Entry 8W9D (electron microscopy, 3.90 A resolution); this record covers chains h and j of the 18 polymer chains in the assembly.

# Chain h
Molecule: Histone H2B type 1-K
Source organism: Homo sapiens
Reference sequence: O60814 (H2B1K_HUMAN); residues 0-125 here correspond to UniProt positions 1-126 (UniProt number = residue number + 1)
Sequence (126 residues; numbered 0 to 125; the number before each row is that of its first residue; numbering starts at 0):
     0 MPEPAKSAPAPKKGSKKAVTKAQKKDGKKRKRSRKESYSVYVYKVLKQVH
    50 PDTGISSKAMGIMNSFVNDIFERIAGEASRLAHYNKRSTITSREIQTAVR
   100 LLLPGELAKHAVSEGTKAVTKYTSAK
Unresolved in the structure: 0-29, 125
Swiss-Prot annotation at these positions:
  - modified residue: Pro1 (N-acetylproline), Glu2 (ADP-ribosyl glutamic acid), Lys5 (N6-(2-hydroxyisobutyryl)lysine), Ser6 (ADP-ribosylserine), Lys11 (N6-(beta-hydroxybutyryl)lysine), Lys12 (N6-(2-hydroxyisobutyryl)lysine), Ser14 (Phosphoserine), Lys15 (N6-acetyllysine), Lys16 (N6-(beta-hydroxybutyryl)lysine), Lys20 (N6-(2-hydroxyisobutyryl)lysine), Lys23 (N6-(2-hydroxyisobutyryl)lysine), Lys24 (N6-(2-hydroxyisobutyryl)lysine), Lys34 (N6-(2-hydroxyisobutyryl)lysine), Glu35 (PolyADP-ribosyl glutamic acid), Ser36 (Phosphoserine), Lys43 (N6-(2-hydroxyisobutyryl)lysine), Lys46 (N6-(2-hydroxyisobutyryl)lysine), Lys57 (N6,N6-dimethyllysine), Arg79 (Dimethylated arginine), Lys85 (N6,N6,N6-trimethyllysine) and 6 more in UniProt
  - glycosylation: Ser112 (O-linked (GlcNAc) serine)
  - cross-link (Glycyl lysine isopeptide (Lys-Gly)): Lys5 (interchain with G-Cter in SUMO2), Lys20 (interchain with G-Cter in SUMO2), Lys34 (interchain with G-Cter in ubiquitin), Lys120 (interchain with G-Cter in ubiquitin)

# Chain j
Molecule: 3-DNA
Source organism: Homo sapiens
Sequence (147 nucleotides; row label = number of the first residue in the row; numbers below 1 keep their minus sign (DA-73 is residue -73)):
   -73 ATCAATATCCACCTGCAGATACTACCAAAAGTGTATTTGGAAACTGCTCC
   -23 ATCAAAAGGCATGTTCAGCTGGATTCCAGCTGAACATGCCTTTTGATGGA
    27 GCAGTTTCCAAATACACTTTTGGTAGTATCTGCAGGTGGATATTGAT

# Chain h / chain j interface
Residue-residue contacts - 12 pairs, chain h then chain j:
  Lys30(h) with DA29(j), phosphate contact; DG30(j), phosphate contact
  Ser32(h) with DG30(j), hydrogen bond to the phosphate
  Tyr42(h) with DT-54(j), hydrogen bond to the phosphate
  Gly53(h) with DT-54(j), phosphate contact
  Ile54(h) with DT-54(j), phosphate contact
  Ser55(h) with DA-55(j), hydrogen bond to the phosphate
  Ser56(h) with DA-55(j), hydrogen bond to the phosphate
  Arg86(h) with DG-34(j), phosphate contact; DA-33(j), salt bridge to the phosphate
  Ser87(h) with DG-34(j), hydrogen bond to the phosphate
  Thr88(h) with DG-34(j), hydrogen bond to the phosphate
Also at the interface, not in a pair above, chain h (13 interface residues in all): Arg31, Arg33, Lys85
Also at the interface, not in a pair above, chain j (10 interface residues in all): DA-53, DA-46, DG-35, DT31

# In short
13 residues of chain h face 10 of chain j across their interface, with 6 hydrogen bonds and 1 salt bridge.
Among the polar pairs are Ser32(h)-DG30(j), Tyr42(h)-DT-54(j) and Ser55(h)-DA-55(j).
Chain h is Histone H2B type 1-K and chain j is 3-DNA, both from Homo sapiens; the structure, Cryo-EM structure
of the Rpd3S-nucleosome complex from budding yeast in State 1, was determined by electron microscopy,
deposited together with 8W9C, 8W9E and 8W9F.
